Entry 5ALA (X-ray diffraction, 2.73 A resolution); this record covers chain A.

Chain A:
Protein: Ascorbate peroxidase
Organism: Leishmania major
Notes: EC 1.11.1.11, 1.11.1.5; fragment: c-terminal catalytic domain, residues 35-303
UniProt: Q4Q3K2 (Q4Q3K2_LEIMA); residues 35-303 here = UniProt positions 35-303
Amino-acid sequence (270 residues; numbered 34 to 303; the number before each row is that of its first residue):
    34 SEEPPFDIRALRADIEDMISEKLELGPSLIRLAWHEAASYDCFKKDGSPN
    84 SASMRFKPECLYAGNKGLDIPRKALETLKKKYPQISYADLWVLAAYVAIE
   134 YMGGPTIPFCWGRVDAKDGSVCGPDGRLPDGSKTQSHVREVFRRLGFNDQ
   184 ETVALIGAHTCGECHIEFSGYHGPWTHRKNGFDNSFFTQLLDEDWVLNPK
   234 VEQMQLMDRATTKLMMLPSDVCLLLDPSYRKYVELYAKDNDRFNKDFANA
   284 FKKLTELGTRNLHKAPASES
Disordered / not traced: 301-303
Differences from the reference sequence: expression tag (34); engineered mutation Arg211 (Asp in Q4Q3K2)
Ion coordination: Ca2+: Glu69, Ser72, Glu92; heme Fe near His192 (its only coordinating residue here); K+: Thr193, Arg211, Gly214
Small-molecule neighbours: heme (HEM): Pro60, Ser61, Ile63, Arg64, Trp67, Pro162, Asp163, Gly164, Val171, Phe175, Leu188, Ile189, Ala191, His192, Cys194, Gly195, Glu196, Cys197, His198, Phe201, Ser202, Tyr204, Trp208, Leu250, Ser252, Phe280, Phe284
Reported in the primary citation:
  - mutagenesis - D211R: decreased catalytic activity on LmCytc
  - mutagenesis - D211R (1.5 x 105 M-1 s-1): decreased binding to LmCytc(WT)
  - catalytic residues: His68, Trp208 (proposed by the authors, not directly observed)

In short:
Ligands of chain A: heme. Glu69, Ser72 and Glu92 coordinate Ca2+. Thr193, Arg211 and Gly214 form the K+ site.
From the paper: catalytic residues His68 and Trp208; D211R reduces catalytic activity on LmCytc.
Chain A is Ascorbate peroxidase (Leishmania major); the structure, Structure of Leishmania major peroxidase
D211R mutant (low res), was determined by X-ray diffraction together with 5AL9 from the same study.
